PDB entry 7VEA | electron microscopy, 3.70 A resolution | chains aH and aM of the 90 polymer chains in the assembly

[Chain aH]
Name: Allophycocyanin beta chain
Organism: Thermosynechococcus vestitus BP-1
Reference sequence: P50031 (APCB_THEEB); the author numbering skips numbers that UniProt does not, so the offset changes along the chain: 1-71 = UniProt 1-71; 75-150 = UniProt 72-147; 161-174 = UniProt 148-161
Sequence (161 residues; each row starts with the number of its first residue; note: 13 numbers in that range are skipped by the numbering (no residue carries them; nothing is unmodelled there)):
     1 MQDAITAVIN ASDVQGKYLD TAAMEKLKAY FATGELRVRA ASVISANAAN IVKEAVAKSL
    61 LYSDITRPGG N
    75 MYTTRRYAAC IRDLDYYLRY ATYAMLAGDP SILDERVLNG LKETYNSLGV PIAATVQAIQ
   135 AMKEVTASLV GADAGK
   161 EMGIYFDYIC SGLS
Modified residues: N71 (N-methyl asparagine; MEN)
Glycans and other covalent adducts: covalent link N71-M75; phycocyanobilin (CYC) linked to C84
Small-molecule neighbours:
  - phycocyanobilin (CYC), molecule 1: L60, I65, G70, N71, M75, R79, R80, A83, R86, D87, L88, Y90, Y91, Y94, R110, V111, L115, Y119, L122, V124, P125, A128, T129, A132
  - phycocyanobilin (CYC), molecule 2: L61, Y62, T66, Y76, T77, T78, Y81
UniProt features mapped onto this chain:
  - binding site ((2R,3E)-phycocyanobilin): C84
  - modified residue: N71 (N4-methylasparagine)
What the authors report for this chain:
  - binding site for phycocyanobilin: C84, Y90

[Chain aM]
Name: Phycobiliprotein ApcE
Organism: Thermosynechococcus vestitus BP-1
Reference sequence: Q8DGF2 (Q8DGF2_THEEB); numbering as in UniProt (aligned over 1-1139)
Sequence (1139 residues; each row starts with the number of its first residue):
     1 MVVKASGGSS VARPQLYQTV PVSTIIQAEQ QDRFLNRGEL DELAVYLRSG AKRLEIATTL
    61 TRNADIIVSR AANRIFVGGS PMAFLSRPQT EEAPQFTTGA RGEAIDIKEA MKLGTATYVD
   121 TRGGFLEGLR SIFSASSGGA PVGFKPINIA RYGPARMEKS LRDLDWFLRY TTYAIVAGDP
   181 NILAVNTRGL REIIEAACSS DATIAALQEM RRAALSYFEK DAEAKGIVET YFDVLINEFI
   241 APAPSDKVRQ RNSTDLQGLQ LPQIYFNAAE RRPKFVMKPG LSAAEKNEVV KAAYRQIFER
   301 DISRAYGLGI SDLESKVKNG SISMKEFIRQ LAKSPLYRKN FYEPYINSRA LELAFRHILG
   361 RGPSSREEVQ TYFAIISKGG LPALVDALVD SKEYSDYFGE ETVPYLRGLG QEAQECRNWG
   421 AQQDLFKYSA PFRKVPQFIT TFAAQDQPLP DQHPYGSGND PLEIQFGAIF PKEKKNPSAR
   481 PQPFNKDTRR ILIARGPGIN NQVSNPGARG LTPGTLGPKV FKLDQLPSIN ARIGKRSIAT
   541 GTDSVKFAES STQRVIRAAY LQVFGRDVYE GQRQKVAEIK LENGEISVRE FVRILAKSNL
   601 FRSLYWTPLY VTKAIEYIHR RLLGRPTYGR QEMNAYFDIA SKKGLYGLVD AIIDSQEYSE
   661 AFGEDTVPYE RYITPQGLAL RSLRVGTIGE TGVPPEKEET PRFVELGAVT ELRTEPAIQF
   721 RANQGVSKRR EQTKVFKLTD LNDKQNLQLV IQAAYRQVFE RDVAPYIVRD EFTALESKLS
   781 NGEITLKEFI EALGCSELYQ KEFYTPYPNT KVIELGTKHF LGRAPLDQAE IRRYNQILAT
   841 QGLKAFVQAL VSSAEYAQAF GEDTVPYRRF PTLPAANFPN TEKLHNQLTK QSDAIVVPSF
   901 APVKPRLDNT KLPLLSRAIA EQEAKARQAD PSKPRFIELG RSFRNGDGQS VEVGVGTTRR
   961 RPARIFRMTV GAPSAEVELV INAIYCQVMD VFSGQVPSQF RRPDLESRLR NGEITVREFV
  1021 RTLASSEIYR NRFYTPYPNT KVIEFLFRHL LGRAPATQAE IRQYNKILAD QGLKTAVETM
  1081 VNSPEYSRYF GEDVVPYKRF PTLPAGNYIG SVKADADLVK QSWSSLSPSL VGIQPSHRD
Not modelled in the structure: 1, 81-153, 526-552, 941-952, 1134-1139
Glycans and other covalent adducts: phycocyanobilin (CYC) linked to C198
Small-molecule neighbours:
  - phycocyanobilin (CYC), molecule 1: P14, Q257, L259, L261, Y265, L409, A413, Q414, E415, C416, W419
  - phycocyanobilin (CYC), molecule 2: I75, A155, R156, K159, S160, D163, W166, F167, Y170, N186, T187, L190, I193, I194, A197, S199, A202, T203
  - phycocyanobilin (CYC), molecule 3: R300, Y306, Y428, F432
  - phycocyanobilin (CYC), molecule 4: I346, N347, S348, R366, Q370, F373, I439
  - phycocyanobilin (CYC), molecule 5: Y455, Y610, V611, T612, R630, N634, F637
  - phycocyanobilin (CYC), molecule 6: I464, Q465, F466, G467, I469, R566
  - phycocyanobilin (CYC), molecule 7: R489, I491, L492, I493, A494, G498, N501, V503
  - phycocyanobilin (CYC), molecule 8: G725, V726, R730, P871, T872, L873, P874, A875, F878
  - phycocyanobilin (CYC), molecule 9: R761, L888, T889, K890
  - phycocyanobilin (CYC), molecule 10: T773, L775, E776, K778, L779
  - phycocyanobilin (CYC), molecule 11: N809, T810, Q828, I831, R832, N835, S899
  - phycocyanobilin (CYC), molecule 12: R959, R960, T1102, L1103, P1104, A1105, Y1108
  - phycocyanobilin (CYC), molecule 13: F992, L1118, V1119, Q1121, S1122, W1123
  - phycocyanobilin (CYC), molecule 14: D1004, S1007, R1008, R1010, N1011
  - phycocyanobilin (CYC), molecule 15: N1039, T1040, R1062, N1065
What the authors report for this chain:
  - binding site for phycocyanobilin: Y265, Y306, S348, R366, F373, C416, Y428, F432, Y455, Y610, R630, F637, R730, R761, N809, N835, T872, L873, F878, K890, F992, S1122
  - binding site for phycocyanobilin: W166 (proposed by the authors, not directly observed)

[How chain aH and chain aM interact]
Residue-residue contacts (42):
  M1(aH) - D487(aM)  hydrogen bond (backbone-side chain)
  G69(aH) - P695(aM)
  R79(aH) - L516(aM)
  A82(aH) - I499(aM)  hydrophobic
  R86(aH) - G498(aM)  hydrogen bond (side chain-backbone)
  R86(aH) - N501(aM)
  R86(aH) - S504(aM)
  Y90(aH) - V503(aM)
  Y90(aH) - S504(aM)  hydrogen bond (side chain-backbone)
  Y94(aH) - R489(aM)  hydrogen bond
  D108(aH) - V2(aM)
  E109(aH) - N485(aM)
  E109(aH) - D487(aM)
  E109(aH) - T488(aM)  hydrogen bond (side chain-backbone)
  E109(aH) - R489(aM)
  R110(aH) - D487(aM)
  R110(aH) - R489(aM)
  V111(aH) - I491(aM)
  L112(aH) - P448(aM)
  L112(aH) - L449(aM)
  N113(aH) - L449(aM)
  N113(aH) - P450(aM)
  N113(aH) - R489(aM)  hydrogen bond (side chain-backbone)
  N113(aH) - I491(aM)
  G114(aH) - L449(aM)  hydrogen bond (backbone-backbone)
  G114(aH) - P450(aM)
  G114(aH) - D451(aM)
  L115(aH) - I491(aM)  hydrophobic
  K116(aH) - Q447(aM)  hydrogen bond
  E117(aH) - P450(aM)
  E117(aH) - D451(aM)
  T118(aH) - I491(aM)
  T118(aH) - P675(aM)
  S121(aH) - P675(aM)  hydrogen bond (side chain-backbone)
  S121(aH) - L678(aM)
  S121(aH) - A679(aM)
  S121(aH) - L683(aM)
  L122(aH) - L678(aM)  hydrophobic
  L122(aH) - T691(aM)
  G123(aH) - T691(aM)
  Y168(aH) - V2(aM)
  G172(aH) - P448(aM)
Other interface residues (no listed pair), chain aH (25 interface residues in all): A83, R93
Other interface residues (no listed pair), chain aM (27 interface residues in all): F484, R490, I493, P694

[Summary]
25 residues of chain aH and 27 residues of chain aM are in contact, with 9 hydrogen bonds. Polar pairs include
M1(aH)-D487(aM), R86(aH)-G498(aM) and Y90(aH)-S504(aM). Chain aH binds phycocyanobilin. Bound to chain aM: 14
copies of phycocyanobilin. The paper reports a binding site for phycocyanobilin at C84(aH), Y90(aH) and
Y265(aM) among others.
Here chain aH is Allophycocyanin beta chain and chain aM is Phycobiliprotein ApcE, both from
Thermosynechococcus vestitus BP-1. Entry 7VEA (Pentacylindrical allophycocyanin core from Thermosynechococcus
vulcanus) was determined by electron microscopy.
